2AFH - chains E and F of the 6 polymer chains in the assembly; structure by X-ray diffraction, 2.10 A resolution.

[Chain E (and F)]
Protein: Nitrogenase iron protein 1
Source organism: Azotobacter vinelandii
Notes: EC 1.18.6.1; chain F of this document is another copy of the same molecule, construct and numbering; everything in this record applies to it too
UniProt: P00459 (NIFH1_AZOVI); residues 1-289 here = UniProt positions 1-289
Sequence (289 residues; row label = number of the first residue in the row):
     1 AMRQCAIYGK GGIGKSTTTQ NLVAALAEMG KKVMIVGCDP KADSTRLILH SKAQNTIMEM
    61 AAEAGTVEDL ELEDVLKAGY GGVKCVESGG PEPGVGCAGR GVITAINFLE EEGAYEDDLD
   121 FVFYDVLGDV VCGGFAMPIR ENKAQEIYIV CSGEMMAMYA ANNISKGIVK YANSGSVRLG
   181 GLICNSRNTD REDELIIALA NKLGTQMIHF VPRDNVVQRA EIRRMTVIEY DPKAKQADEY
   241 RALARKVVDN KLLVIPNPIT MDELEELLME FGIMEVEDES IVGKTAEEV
Ion coordination: 4Fe-4S cluster Fe: C97, C132 (shared with C97(F), C132(F) of chain F)
Ligand contacts: 4Fe-4S cluster (SF4): G96, C97, A98, G99, C132, G133, G134, F135

[How chain E and chain F interact]
Contacting residue pairs - 72 pairs, chain E then chain F:
  P40(E) - Y159(F)
  K41(E) - D129(F)  salt bridge
  K41(E) - M156(F)
  H50(E) - V282(F)
  K52(E) - E265(F)  salt bridge
  K52(E) - E277(F)  salt bridge
  P91(E) - V130(F)  hydrophobic
  E92(E) - K170(F)  salt bridge
  P93(E) - V131(F)
  P93(E) - N163(F)
  P93(E) - K166(F)
  G94(E) - V131(F)  hydrogen bond (backbone-backbone)
  G94(E) - G133(F)
  G94(E) - A136(F)
  G94(E) - Y171(F)  hydrogen bond (backbone-side chain)
  V95(E) - G133(F)
  V95(E) - K170(F)
  V95(E) - Y171(F)
  G96(E) - C132(F)
  G96(E) - G133(F)  hydrogen bond (backbone-backbone)
  V130(E) - L127(F)  hydrophobic
  V131(E) - P93(F)
  V131(E) - G94(F)  hydrogen bond (backbone-backbone)
  C132(E) - G94(F)
  C132(E) - G96(F)
  G133(E) - G94(F)
  G133(E) - V95(F)
  G133(E) - G96(F)  hydrogen bond (backbone-backbone)
  F135(E) - V130(F)  hydrophobic
  A136(E) - G94(F)
  M156(E) - G12(F)
  Y159(E) - K41(F)
  N163(E) - P93(F)
  K166(E) - P93(F)
  G167(E) - P93(F)
  K170(E) - E92(F)  salt bridge
  K170(E) - P93(F)
  Y171(E) - G94(F)  hydrogen bond (side chain-backbone)
  I222(E) - I281(F)  hydrophobic
  R223(E) - I281(F)
  R223(E) - V282(F)
  R223(E) - G283(F)  hydrogen bond (backbone-backbone)
  R223(E) - K284(F)
  R223(E) - T285(F)
  R224(E) - E277(F)  salt bridge
  R224(E) - E279(F)  salt bridge
  R224(E) - V282(F)
  M225(E) - G283(F)
  M225(E) - K284(F)
  E229(E) - T285(F)
  Y230(E) - T285(F)
  D262(E) - K52(F)
  E265(E) - K52(F)  salt bridge
  E275(E) - R219(F)  salt bridge
  E275(E) - I222(F)
  E277(E) - I222(F)
  E277(E) - R224(F)  salt bridge
  I281(E) - R223(F)
  V282(E) - H50(F)
  V282(E) - R223(F)
  V282(E) - R224(F)
  G283(E) - H50(F)
  G283(E) - R223(F)  hydrogen bond (backbone-backbone)
  G283(E) - M225(F)
  K284(E) - R223(F)  hydrogen bond (backbone-side chain)
  K284(E) - M225(F)
  K284(E) - Y230(F)
  T285(E) - R223(F)  hydrogen bond (backbone-side chain)
  T285(E) - E229(F)
  T285(E) - Y230(F)
  A286(E) - Y230(F)  hydrogen bond (backbone-backbone)
  V289(E) - R223(F)  hydrogen bond (backbone-side chain)
Also at the interface, not in a pair above, chain E (42 interface residues in all): D129, V276
Also at the interface, not in a pair above, chain F (45 interface residues in all): K10, G11, P40, A98, F135, G167, D231, A286

[In short]
The interface between chain E and chain F involves 42 residues on one side and 45 on the other, with 12
hydrogen bonds and 10 salt bridges. Polar contacts include K41(E)-D129(F), K52(E)-E265(F) and K52(E)-E277(F).
Ligands of chain E: 4Fe-4S cluster.
Chain E and chain F are both Nitrogenase iron protein 1 (Azotobacter vinelandii); the structure, Crystal
Structure of Nucleotide-Free Av2-Av1 Complex, was determined by X-ray diffraction, deposited together with
4WZB and 2AFI.
